PDB entry 9HVK | electron microscopy, 3.00 A resolution | chains A and M of the 6 polymer chains in the assembly

Chain A:
Name: Glutamate carboxypeptidase 2
Source organism: Homo sapiens
Notes: EC 3.4.17.21
UniProt: Q04609 (FOLH1_HUMAN); residue numbers follow UniProt; this construct covers 56-750
Chain sequence (695 residues; each row starts with the number of its first residue):
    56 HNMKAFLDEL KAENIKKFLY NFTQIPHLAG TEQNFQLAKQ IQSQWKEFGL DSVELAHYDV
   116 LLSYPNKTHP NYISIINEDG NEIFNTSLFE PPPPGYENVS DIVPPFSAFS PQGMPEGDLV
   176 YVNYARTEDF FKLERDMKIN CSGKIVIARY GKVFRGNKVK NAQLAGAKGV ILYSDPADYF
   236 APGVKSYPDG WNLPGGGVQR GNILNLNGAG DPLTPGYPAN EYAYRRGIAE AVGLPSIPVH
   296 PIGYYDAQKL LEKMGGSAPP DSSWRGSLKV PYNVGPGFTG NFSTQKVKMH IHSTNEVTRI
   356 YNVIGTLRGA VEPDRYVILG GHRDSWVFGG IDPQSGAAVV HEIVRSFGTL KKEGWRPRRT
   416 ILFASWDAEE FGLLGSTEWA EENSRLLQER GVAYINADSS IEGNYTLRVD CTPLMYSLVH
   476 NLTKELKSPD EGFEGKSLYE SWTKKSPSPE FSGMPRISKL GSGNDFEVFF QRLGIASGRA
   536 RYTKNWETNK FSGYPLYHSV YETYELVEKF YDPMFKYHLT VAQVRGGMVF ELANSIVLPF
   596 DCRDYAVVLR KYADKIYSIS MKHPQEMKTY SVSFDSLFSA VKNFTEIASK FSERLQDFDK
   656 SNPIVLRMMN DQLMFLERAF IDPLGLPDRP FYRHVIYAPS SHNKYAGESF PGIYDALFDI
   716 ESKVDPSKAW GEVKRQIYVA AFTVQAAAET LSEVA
Swiss-Prot annotation at these positions:
  - active site: E424 (Nucleophile), S628 (Charge relay system), D666 (Charge relay system), H689 (Charge relay system)
  - binding site (substrate): R210, N257, E424, S517, G518, N519, R534 to R536, Y552, H553, K699, Y700
  - binding site (Ca(2+)): T269, Y272, E433, E436
  - binding site (Zn(2+)): H377, D387, E425, D453, H553
  - glycosylation (N-linked (GlcNAc...) asparagine): N76, N121, N140, N153, N195, N336, N459, N476, N638
  - natural variant: H475 (H475Y: Correlates with lower folate and higher homocysteine levels)
  - mutagenesis: N76 (N76A: Loss of glycosylation. Reduces enzyme activity), N121 (N121A: Loss of glycosylation. Severely reduced enzyme activity), N140 (N140A: Loss of glycosylation. Severely reduced enzyme activity), N153 (N153A: Loss of glycosylation. Severely reduced enzyme activity), N195 (N195A: Loss of glycosylation. Severely reduced enzyme activity), N336 (N336A: Loss of glycosylation. Reduces enzyme activity), H377 (H377A/G/Q: Complete loss of activity), D379 (D379E/N: Complete loss of activity), D387 (D387E/L: Complete loss of activity; D387N: No effect on enzyme activity), P388 (P388A: No effect on enzyme activity), E424 (E424A: Complete loss of activity; E424D: Reduces enzyme activity; E424Q: Reduces enzyme activity), E425 (E425Q/D: Complete loss of activity), 6 further mutagenesis entries in UniProt

Chain M:
Name: Nanobody 8
Source organism: Camelus dromedarius
Notes: antibody fragment or engineered binder
Chain sequence (122 residues; each row starts with the number of its first residue):
     2 VQLQESGGGS VQAGGSLRLS CARSGWPYST YSMNWFRQAP GKEREAVAGI SSTMSGIIFA
    62 ESKAGQFTIS QDNAKNTVYL QMNNLKPEDT AIYYCAARRD YSLSSSSDDF DYWGQGTQVT
   122 VS
Cystine bridges: C22-C96

Chain A / chain M interface:
Pairs across the interface (31):
  N132(A) - A65(M)
  N136(A) - A65(M)  hydrogen bond (side chain-backbone)
  N136(A) - G66(M)
  I138(A) - G57(M)
  I138(A) - I58(M)
  I138(A) - I59(M)  hydrogen bond (backbone-backbone)
  I138(A) - A65(M)  hydrophobic
  F139(A) - G57(M)
  F139(A) - I58(M)  hydrophobic
  N140(A) - M55(M)
  N140(A) - S56(M)
  N140(A) - G57(M)  hydrogen bond (backbone-backbone)
  T141(A) - S56(M)
  S142(A) - T54(M)  hydrogen bond
  S142(A) - S56(M)
  L143(A) - T54(M)  hydrogen bond (backbone-backbone)
  L143(A) - M55(M)  hydrophobic
  F144(A) - S53(M)
  F144(A) - T54(M)
  P146(A) - T54(M)
  P146(A) - Y102(M)  hydrophobic
  P249(A) - Y102(M)
  G250(A) - Y102(M)
  G251(A) - Y102(M)  hydrogen bond (backbone-side chain)
  Y300(A) - D101(M)  hydrogen bond
  Y300(A) - Y102(M)  hydrophobic
  Y300(A) - S103(M)
  K304(A) - L104(M)
  F337(A) - E62(M)
  Q340(A) - E62(M)  hydrogen bond
  Y556(A) - Y102(M)
Other interface residues (no listed pair), chain A (19 interface residues in all): N336

Summary:
Chain A and chain M form an interface of 19 and 14 residues respectively; the contacts include 8 hydrogen
bonds. Among the polar pairs are N136(A)-A65(M), S142(A)-T54(M) and G251(A)-Y102(M).
Here chain A is Glutamate carboxypeptidase 2 (Homo sapiens) and chain M is Nanobody 8 (Camelus dromedarius).
Entry 9HVK (PSMA in complex with nanobody 7 and 8) was determined by electron microscopy (same publication as
9HVL, 9HLW and 9HVI).
